8QOE - chains B and A; structure by electron microscopy, 3.16 A resolution.

Chain B (and A):
Molecule: Multidrug resistance ABC transporter ATP-binding/permease protein BmrA
Organism: Bacillus subtilis
Notes: EC 7.6.2.-; chain A of this document is another copy of the same molecule, construct and numbering; everything in this record applies to it too
Reference sequence: O06967 (BMRA_BACSU); numbering as in UniProt (aligned over 1-589)
Sequence (604 residues; each row starts with the number of its first residue):
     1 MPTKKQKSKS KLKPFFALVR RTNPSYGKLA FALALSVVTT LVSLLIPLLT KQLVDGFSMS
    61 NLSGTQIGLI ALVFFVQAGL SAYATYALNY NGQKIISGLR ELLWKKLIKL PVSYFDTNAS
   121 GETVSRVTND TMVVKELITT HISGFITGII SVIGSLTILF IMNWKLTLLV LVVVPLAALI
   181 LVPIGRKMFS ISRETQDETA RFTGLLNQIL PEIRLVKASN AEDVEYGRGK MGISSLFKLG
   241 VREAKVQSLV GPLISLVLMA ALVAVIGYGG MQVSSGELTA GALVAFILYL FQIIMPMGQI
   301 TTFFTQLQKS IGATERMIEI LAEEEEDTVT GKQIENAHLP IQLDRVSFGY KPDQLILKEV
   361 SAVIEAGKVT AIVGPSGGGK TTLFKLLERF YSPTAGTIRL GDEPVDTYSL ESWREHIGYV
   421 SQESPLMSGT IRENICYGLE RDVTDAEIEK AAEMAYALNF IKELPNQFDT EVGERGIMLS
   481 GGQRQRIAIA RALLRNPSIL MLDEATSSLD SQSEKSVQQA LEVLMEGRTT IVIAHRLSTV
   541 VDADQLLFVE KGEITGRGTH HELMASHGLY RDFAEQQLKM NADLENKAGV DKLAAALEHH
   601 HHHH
Disordered / not traced: 1-9, 578-604
Construct notes: expression tag (590-604)
From the paper describing this entry:
  - conformationally variable residues (domain motion): T123, C436

Interface between chain B and chain A:
Pairs across the interface - 167 pairs, chain B then chain A:
  I46(B) - M259(A)  hydrophobic
  I46(B) - V263(A)  hydrophobic
  T50(B) - V263(A)
  L53(B) - M271(A)  hydrophobic
  V54(B) - G267(A)
  V54(B) - G270(A)
  V54(B) - M271(A)
  V54(B) - S274(A)  hydrogen bond (backbone-side chain)
  F57(B) - M271(A)  hydrophobic
  F57(B) - S275(A)
  S58(B) - S274(A)
  S60(B) - S275(A)
  L62(B) - M271(A)  hydrophobic
  F74(B) - L256(A)  hydrophobic
  F74(B) - M259(A)  hydrophobic
  F74(B) - A260(A)  hydrophobic
  F74(B) - V263(A)  hydrophobic
  A78(B) - P252(A)
  S81(B) - P252(A)
  A82(B) - S248(A)
  A82(B) - P252(A)  hydrophobic
  T85(B) - S248(A)
  Y86(B) - K245(A)
  Y86(B) - S248(A)
  N89(B) - A244(A)
  Y90(B) - V241(A)  hydrophobic
  Q93(B) - F237(A)
  Q93(B) - G240(A)  hydrogen bond (side chain-backbone)
  K94(B) - F237(A)
  S97(B) - I233(A)
  R100(B) - I233(A)
  R100(B) - L236(A)
  E101(B) - K230(A)  salt bridge
  E101(B) - I233(A)
  W104(B) - L206(A)  hydrophobic
  W104(B) - I209(A)  hydrophobic
  W104(B) - E225(A)  hydrogen bond (side chain-backbone)
  W104(B) - Y226(A)
  W104(B) - G229(A)
  K105(B) - Y226(A)
  I108(B) - I209(A)  hydrophobic
  I108(B) - I213(A)  hydrophobic
  I108(B) - E222(A)
  I108(B) - E225(A)
  I108(B) - Y226(A)  hydrophobic
  K109(B) - K217(A)
  L110(B) - K217(A)  hydrogen bond (backbone-side chain)
  V112(B) - I213(A)  hydrophobic
  V112(B) - R214(A)
  V112(B) - K217(A)
  F115(B) - L210(A)  hydrophobic
  F115(B) - I213(A)  hydrophobic
  T123(B) - L210(A)
  V124(B) - T203(A)
  V124(B) - L206(A)  hydrophobic
  V124(B) - N207(A)
  V124(B) - L210(A)  hydrophobic
  V127(B) - L206(A)  hydrophobic
  T128(B) - F202(A)
  T128(B) - T203(A)
  T203(B) - V124(A)
  T203(B) - T128(A)
  L206(B) - W104(A)  hydrophobic
  L206(B) - V124(A)  hydrophobic
  L206(B) - V127(A)  hydrophobic
  N207(B) - V124(A)
  Q208(B) - S428(A)  hydrogen bond
  I209(B) - W104(A)  hydrophobic
  I209(B) - I108(A)  hydrophobic
  L210(B) - W104(A)  hydrophobic
  L210(B) - T123(A)
  L210(B) - V124(A)  hydrophobic
  E212(B) - M427(A)  hydrogen bond (side chain-backbone)
  I213(B) - I108(A)  hydrophobic
  I213(B) - V112(A)  hydrophobic
  I213(B) - F115(A)  hydrophobic
  R214(B) - V112(A)
  R214(B) - E388(A)  salt bridge
  R214(B) - F390(A)
  R214(B) - Y419(A)  hydrogen bond
  L215(B) - R491(A)
  V216(B) - Y437(A)
  K217(B) - K109(A)
  K217(B) - L110(A)  hydrogen bond (side chain-backbone)
  K217(B) - E326(A)  salt bridge
  K217(B) - R414(A)  hydrogen bond (backbone-side chain)
  A218(B) - R414(A)
  A218(B) - R495(A)
  S219(B) - Y437(A)
  S219(B) - G438(A)
  S219(B) - R495(A)
  N220(B) - E411(A)  hydrogen bond
  N220(B) - R414(A)
  A221(B) - Y437(A)  hydrophobic
  E222(B) - I108(A)
  E222(B) - E411(A)
  V224(B) - Y437(A)  hydrophobic
  E225(B) - W104(A)  hydrogen bond (backbone-side chain)
  E225(B) - Y437(A)  hydrogen bond
  Y226(B) - W104(A)
  Y226(B) - K105(A)
  G229(B) - W104(A)
  K230(B) - E101(A)  salt bridge
  I233(B) - S97(A)
  I233(B) - R100(A)
  I233(B) - E101(A)
  L236(B) - R100(A)
  F237(B) - Q93(A)
  G240(B) - Q93(A)
  V241(B) - Y90(A)  hydrophobic
  A244(B) - N89(A)
  S248(B) - A82(A)
  S248(B) - Y86(A)
  P252(B) - A78(A)
  P252(B) - S81(A)
  P252(B) - A82(A)  hydrophobic
  L256(B) - F74(A)  hydrophobic
  M259(B) - I46(A)  hydrophobic
  M259(B) - F74(A)  hydrophobic
  A260(B) - F74(A)
  L262(B) - L288(A)  hydrophobic
  L262(B) - F291(A)  hydrophobic
  V263(B) - I46(A)  hydrophobic
  V263(B) - T50(A)
  V263(B) - F74(A)  hydrophobic
  I266(B) - V284(A)
  G267(B) - V54(A)
  G270(B) - V54(A)
  G270(B) - A280(A)
  G270(B) - V284(A)
  M271(B) - L53(A)  hydrophobic
  M271(B) - V54(A)
  M271(B) - F57(A)  hydrophobic
  M271(B) - L62(A)  hydrophobic
  V273(B) - A280(A)  hydrophobic
  S274(B) - V54(A)  hydrogen bond (side chain-backbone)
  S274(B) - S58(A)
  S275(B) - F57(A)
  S275(B) - S60(A)
  A280(B) - G270(A)
  A280(B) - V273(A)  hydrophobic
  V284(B) - I266(A)
  V284(B) - G270(A)
  I287(B) - I287(A)  hydrophobic
  L288(B) - L262(A)  hydrophobic
  F291(B) - L262(A)  hydrophobic
  Q292(B) - M259(A)
  E326(B) - K217(A)  salt bridge
  E388(B) - R214(A)  salt bridge
  F390(B) - R214(A)
  E411(B) - N220(A)  hydrogen bond
  E411(B) - E222(A)
  R414(B) - K217(A)  hydrogen bond (side chain-backbone)
  R414(B) - A218(A)
  R414(B) - N220(A)
  E415(B) - N220(A)
  Y419(B) - R214(A)  hydrogen bond
  M427(B) - E212(A)  hydrogen bond (backbone-side chain)
  S428(B) - Q208(A)  hydrogen bond
  Y437(B) - S219(A)
  Y437(B) - A221(A)  hydrophobic
  Y437(B) - V224(A)  hydrophobic
  Y437(B) - E225(A)  hydrogen bond
  G438(B) - S219(A)
  R491(B) - L215(A)
  R495(B) - A218(A)
  R495(B) - S219(A)
Other interface residues (no listed pair), chain B (108 interface residues in all): I70, F75, S120, G121, F202, E243, K245, Q247, E277, L283, T328, K385, P425, L426, E440
Other interface residues (no listed pair), chain A (108 interface residues in all): I70, F75, T85, K94, S120, G121, V216, E243, Q247, E277, L283, Q292, T328, K385, E415, P425, L426, E440

Summary:
Chain B and chain A each contribute 108 residues to their interface; the contacts include 19 hydrogen bonds
and 6 salt bridges. Among the polar pairs are E101(B)-K230(A), R214(B)-E388(A) and K217(B)-E326(A). From the
paper: conformational variability at T123(B) and C436(B).
Both chains are Multidrug resistance ABC transporter ATP-binding/permease protein BmrA (Bacillus subtilis).
Entry 8QOE (Inward-facing conformation of the ABC transporter BmrA) was determined by electron microscopy
together with 8CHB from the same study.
